PDB entry 3SM1 | X-ray diffraction, 1.50 A resolution | chains A and M of the 4 polymer chains in the assembly

[Chain A]
Protein: gag-pro-pol polyprotein
From: DG-75 Murine leukemia virus
Reference sequence: Q9E7M1 (Q9E7M1_9GAMR); residues 1-125 here correspond to UniProt positions 533-657 (UniProt number = residue number + 532)
Sequence (132 residues; row label = number of the first residue in the row; numbers below 1 keep their minus sign (Met-6 is residue -6)):
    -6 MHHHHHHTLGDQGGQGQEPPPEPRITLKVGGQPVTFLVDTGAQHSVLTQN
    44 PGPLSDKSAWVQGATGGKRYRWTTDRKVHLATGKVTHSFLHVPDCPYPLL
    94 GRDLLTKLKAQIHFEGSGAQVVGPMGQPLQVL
Not modelled in the structure: -6 to 10, 124-125
Construct notes: expression tag (-6 to 0)
Reported in the primary citation:
  - conformationally variable residues (loop rearrangement): Thr75
  - binding site for Pepstatin A (chain M): Leu30, Asp32, Gly34, Ala35, Gln36, His37, Ala52, Trp53, Val54, Gln55, Gly56, Ala57, Trp65, Leu83, Cys88, Pro89, Tyr90, Leu92
  - binding site for Pepstatin A: Asp32, Gly34, Ala35, Gln36, His37, Ala52, Trp53, Val54, Gln55, Gly56, Ala57, Trp65, Leu83, Cys88, Pro89, Tyr90

[Chain M]
Protein: Pepstatin A
Sequence (6 residues; row label = number of the first residue in the row):
     1 XVVXAX
Not modelled in the structure: 6
Modified residues: IVA (isovaleric acid) at position 1; STA (statine) at position 4; STA (statine) at position 6

[How chain A and chain M interact]
Contacting residue pairs - 20 pairs, chain A then chain M:
  Gly34(A) with IVA_1(M); Val2(M), hydrogen bond (backbone-backbone)
  Ala35(A) with Val2(M)
  Gln36(A) with Val2(M), hydrogen bond (backbone-backbone); Val3(M); STA_4(M), hydrogen bond (side chain-backbone)
  His37(A) with STA_4(M)
  Ala52(A) with STA_4(M)
  Trp53(A) with Val3(M); STA_4(M)
  Val54(A) with Val2(M), hydrophobic; Val3(M)
  Gln55(A) with IVA_1(M); Val2(M); Val3(M), hydrogen bond (backbone-backbone)
  Gly56(A) with IVA_1(M)
  Ala57(A) with IVA_1(M)
  Trp65(A) with STA_4(M)
  Leu83(A) with STA_4(M)
  Leu92(A) with Val2(M), hydrophobic
Interface residues without a listed pair, chain M (5 interface residues in all): Ala5

[Summary]
The interface between chain A and chain M involves 13 residues on one side and 5 on the other; the contacts
include 4 hydrogen bonds. Polar pairs include Gln36(A)-STA_4(M), Gly34(A)-Val2(M) and Gln36(A)-Val2(M). The
paper reports a binding site for Pepstatin A (chain M) at Leu30(A), Asp32(A) and Gly34(A) among others; a
binding site for Pepstatin A at Asp32(A), Gly34(A) and Ala35(A) among others.
Here chain A is gag-pro-pol polyprotein (DG-75 Murine leukemia virus) and chain M is Pepstatin A. Entry 3SM1
(The crystal structure of XMRV protease complexed with pepstatin A) was determined by X-ray diffraction
together with 3SLZ and 3SM2 from the same study.
